Entry 2P4I (X-ray diffraction, 2.50 A resolution); this record covers chain A.

# Chain A
Protein: Angiopoietin-1 receptor
Source organism: Homo sapiens
Notes: EC 2.7.10.1
Reference sequence: Q02763 (TIE2_HUMAN); residues 808-1124 here = UniProt positions 808-1124
Sequence (317 residues; each row starts with the number of its first residue):
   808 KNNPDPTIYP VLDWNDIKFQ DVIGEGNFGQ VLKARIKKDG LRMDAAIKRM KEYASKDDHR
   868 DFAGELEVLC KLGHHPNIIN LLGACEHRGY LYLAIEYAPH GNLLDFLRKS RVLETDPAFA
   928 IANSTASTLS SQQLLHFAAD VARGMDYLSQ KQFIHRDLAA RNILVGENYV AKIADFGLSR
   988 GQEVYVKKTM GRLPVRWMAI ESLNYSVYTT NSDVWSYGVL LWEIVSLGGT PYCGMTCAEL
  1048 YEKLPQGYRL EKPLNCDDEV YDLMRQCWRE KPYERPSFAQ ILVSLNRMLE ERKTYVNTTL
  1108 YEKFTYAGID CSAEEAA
Not modelled in the structure: 808-837, 844-848, 857-870, 895-898, 988-992, 1118-1124
Small-molecule neighbours: MR9 (4-methyl-3-({3-[2-(methylamino)pyrimidin-4-yl]pyridin-2-yl}oxy)-N-[2-morpholin-4-yl-5-(trifluoromethyl)phenyl]benzamide): Val838, Ala853, Ile854, Lys855, Glu872, Val875, Leu876, Leu879, Ile885, Ile886, Ile902, Glu903, Tyr904, Ala905, Gly908, Leu955, Phe960, His962, Leu971, Ile980, Ala981, Asp982, Phe983, Gly984, Leu985, Ser986, Arg987
Swiss-Prot annotation at these positions:
  - active site: Asp964 (Proton acceptor)
  - binding site (ATP): Ile830 to Val838, Lys855
  - modified residue (Phosphotyrosine): Tyr860, Tyr992, Tyr1102, Tyr1108

# Summary
Chain A binds compound MR9. From UniProt: active-site residue Asp964 and 10 ATP-binding residues.
Chain A is Angiopoietin-1 receptor (Homo sapiens); the structure, Evolution of a highly Selective and Potent
2-(Pyridin-2-yl)-1,3,5-triazine Tie-2 Kinase Inhibitor, was determined by X-ray diffraction together with 2P2H
and 2P2I from the same study.
